Entry 7E8S (electron microscopy, 4.36 A resolution (low resolution: residue-level contacts below are approximate; hydrogen-bond / salt-bridge calls are withheld)); this record covers chains J and K of the 22 polymer chains in the assembly.

Chain J:
Molecule: Trafficking protein particle complex II-specific subunit 120
From: Saccharomyces cerevisiae (strain ATCC 204508 / S288c)
UniProtKB: Q04183 (TR120_YEAST); residues 1-1289 here = UniProt positions 1-1289
Chain sequence (1289 residues; numbered 1 to 1289; the number before each row is that of its first residue):
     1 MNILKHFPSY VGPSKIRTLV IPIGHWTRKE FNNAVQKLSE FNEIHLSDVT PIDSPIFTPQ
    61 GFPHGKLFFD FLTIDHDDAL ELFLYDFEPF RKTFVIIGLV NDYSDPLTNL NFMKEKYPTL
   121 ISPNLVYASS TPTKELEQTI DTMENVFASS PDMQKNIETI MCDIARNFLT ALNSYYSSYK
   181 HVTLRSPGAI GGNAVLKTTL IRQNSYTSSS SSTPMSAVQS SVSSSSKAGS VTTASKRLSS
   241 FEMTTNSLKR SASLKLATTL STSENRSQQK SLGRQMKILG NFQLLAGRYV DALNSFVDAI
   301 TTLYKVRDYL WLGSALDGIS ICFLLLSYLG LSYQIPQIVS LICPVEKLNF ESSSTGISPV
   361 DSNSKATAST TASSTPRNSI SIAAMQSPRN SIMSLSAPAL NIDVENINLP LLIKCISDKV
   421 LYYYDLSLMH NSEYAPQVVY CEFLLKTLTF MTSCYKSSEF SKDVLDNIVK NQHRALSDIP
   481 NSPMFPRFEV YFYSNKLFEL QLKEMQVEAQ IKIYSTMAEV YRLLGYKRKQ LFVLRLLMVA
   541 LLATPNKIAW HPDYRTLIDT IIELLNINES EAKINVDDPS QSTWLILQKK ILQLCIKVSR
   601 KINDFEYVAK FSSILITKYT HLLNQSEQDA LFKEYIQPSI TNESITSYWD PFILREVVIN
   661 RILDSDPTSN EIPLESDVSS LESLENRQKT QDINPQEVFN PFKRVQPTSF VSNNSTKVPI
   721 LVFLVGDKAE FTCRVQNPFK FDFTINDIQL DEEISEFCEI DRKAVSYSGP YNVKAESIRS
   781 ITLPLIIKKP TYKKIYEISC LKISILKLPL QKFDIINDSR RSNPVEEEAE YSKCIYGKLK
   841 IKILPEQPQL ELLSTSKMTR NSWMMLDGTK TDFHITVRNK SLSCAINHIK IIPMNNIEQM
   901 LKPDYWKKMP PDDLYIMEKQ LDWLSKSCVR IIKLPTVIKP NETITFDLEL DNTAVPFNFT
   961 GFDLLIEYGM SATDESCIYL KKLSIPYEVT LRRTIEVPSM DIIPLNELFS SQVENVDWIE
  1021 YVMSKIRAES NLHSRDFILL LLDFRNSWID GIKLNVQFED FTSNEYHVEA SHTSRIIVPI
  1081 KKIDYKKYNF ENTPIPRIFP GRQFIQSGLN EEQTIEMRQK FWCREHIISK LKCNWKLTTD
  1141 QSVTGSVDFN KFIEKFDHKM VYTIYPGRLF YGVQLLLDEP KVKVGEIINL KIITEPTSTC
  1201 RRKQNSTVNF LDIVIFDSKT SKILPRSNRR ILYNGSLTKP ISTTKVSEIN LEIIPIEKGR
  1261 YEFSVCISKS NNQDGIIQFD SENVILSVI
Unresolved in the structure: 1-264, 329-377, 569-582, 674-728, 831-856, 935-943
Sequence notes: conflict Phe1099 (Tyr in Q04183)
Curated features (UniProtKB/Swiss-Prot):
  - modified residue (Phosphoserine): Ser379, Ser387

Chain K:
Molecule: Trafficking protein particle complex II-specific subunit 65
From: Saccharomyces cerevisiae (strain ATCC 204508 / S288c)
UniProtKB: P32893 (TRS65_YEAST); residues 1-560 here = UniProt positions 1-560
Chain sequence (560 residues; numbered 1 to 560; the number before each row is that of its first residue):
     1 MECFVPLRCD LDGSNIEQLR QSHLSRKFII FDEQLNLWLW FQGNSQENKR FVLQNMIILI
    61 NEAQVTRTST IDDYFTQVEN NENLWRLKND CCSKILFKSN VVMNNGYNNQ IKFVFEYKSV
   121 DANFNNQDSL QDPQAKYTLD KYSSEEILPS FEPVYSWSSA ATKSSKNTNN HLEKNNRATH
   181 RVSSKNSEVH EADVSRNPNT FTLKLQYPIF SLLNMRLRNI SLKSEHCILS SLDFQTSKAS
   241 EQLTKKFIYP QEHNSFLKLN FQEISYKLID GTSQIELDPI CPLKVPLTAF SYDSISATFK
   301 LVLLPKSTQP HRVKITLAYE LELHPNLKLP VRTSWETEVT LKRSMPISST SSQYSSNNNN
   361 TNHSASFNGA ANNVNSGGLA NLRLGGVSSS RFSLGAASTT SLVNSKLSNV KFKFINSNIK
   421 VIKGEKFTMR LQIINSSSSP LDLVVYYNNT INPIPSANNV RNSNGINNCG MNNGTIPNSP
   481 LTLENQYQLH NKYRKIAEGI ILLSNDYKIP VVPPRETYFA DLRFIGIMSG YYGTLSGLKV
   541 LDLNTNELIE VGNGASVLIQ
Unresolved in the structure: 1-211, 338-400, 455-481, 511-517, 560
Curated features (UniProtKB/Swiss-Prot):
  - modified residue (Phosphoserine): Ser393, Ser398

Interface between chain J and chain K:
Residue-residue contacts (37):
  Ser999(J) - Asp506(K)
  Asp1001(J) - Asn449(K)
  Ile1003(J) - Asn449(K)
  Ile1003(J) - Glu498(K)
  Pro1004(J) - Glu498(K)
  Asn1006(J) - Glu498(K)
  Asn1006(J) - Met528(K)
  Glu1007(J) - Lys423(K)
  Glu1007(J) - Ile527(K)
  Glu1007(J) - Ser529(K)
  Phe1009(J) - Ile527(K)
  Val1013(J) - Lys423(K)
  Val1013(J) - Glu425(K)
  Trp1018(J) - Ile525(K)
  Arg1075(J) - Leu502(K)
  Arg1075(J) - Leu503(K)
  Arg1075(J) - Asn505(K)
  Ile1077(J) - Ile501(K)
  Ile1077(J) - Leu503(K)
  Lys1159(J) - Asn449(K)
  Lys1159(J) - Thr450(K)
  Asp1212(J) - Leu483(K)
  Val1214(J) - Tyr487(K)
  Phe1216(J) - Tyr487(K)
  Phe1216(J) - Gln488(K)
  Lys1219(J) - Lys495(K)
  Ser1221(J) - Gln488(K)
  Lys1222(J) - Glu484(K)
  Lys1222(J) - Gln488(K)
  Ser1264(J) - Tyr487(K)
  Gln1273(J) - Thr482(K)
  Ile1276(J) - Gln486(K)
  Phe1279(J) - Tyr487(K)
  Phe1279(J) - His490(K)
  Asp1280(J) - Tyr487(K)
  Ser1281(J) - Arg494(K)
  Asn1283(J) - Arg494(K)
Also at the interface, not in a pair above, chain J (31 interface residues in all): Leu1005, Leu1041, Leu1224, Cys1266, Ser1268, Asp1274
Also at the interface, not in a pair above, chain K (27 interface residues in all): Gly424, Ile454, Asn491, Ser504

Summary:
31 residues of chain J face 27 of chain K across their interface.
Here chain J is Trafficking protein particle complex II-specific subunit 120 and chain K is Trafficking
protein particle complex II-specific subunit 65, both from Saccharomyces cerevisiae (strain ATCC 204508 /
S288c). Entry 7E8S (Intact TRAPPII (state I)) was determined by electron microscopy, deposited together with
7E2C, 7E2D, 7E8T, 7E93, 7E94 and 7EA3.
